Entry 4RMU (X-ray diffraction, 1.40 A resolution); this record covers chain A.

[Chain A]
Protein: Beta-2-microglobulin
Source organism: Homo sapiens
Reference sequence: P61769 (B2MG_HUMAN); residues 1-99 here correspond to UniProt positions 21-119 (UniProt number = residue number + 20)
Sequence (100 residues; row label = number of the first residue in the row; numbering starts at 0):
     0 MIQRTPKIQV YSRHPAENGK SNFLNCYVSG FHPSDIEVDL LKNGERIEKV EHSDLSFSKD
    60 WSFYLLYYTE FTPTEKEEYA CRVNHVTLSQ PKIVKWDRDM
Cystine bridges: Cys-25/Cys-80
Differences from the reference sequence: initiating methionine (0); engineered mutation Glu-76 (Asp96 in P61769)
Swiss-Prot annotation at these positions:
  - modified residue: Gln-2 (Pyrrolidone carboxylic acid)
  - glycosylation: Ile-1 (N-linked (Glc) (glycation) isoleucine), Lys-19 (N-linked (Glc) (glycation) lysine), Lys-41 (N-linked (Glc) (glycation) lysine), Lys-48 (N-linked (Glc) (glycation) lysine), Lys-58 (N-linked (Glc) (glycation) lysine), Lys-91 (N-linked (Glc) (glycation) lysine), Lys-94 (N-linked (Glc) (glycation) lysine)
From the paper describing this entry:
  - mutagenesis - D76E: decreased stability
  - conformationally variable residues (side-chain flip): Arg-97 to Met-99
  - contacts within the chain: Trp-95/Arg-97, Ser-11/Met-99, Arg-12/Met-99

[In short]
From the paper: D76E reduces stability; conformational variability at Arg-97.
Chain A is Beta-2-microglobulin (Homo sapiens); the structure, Crystal structure of the D76E Beta-2
Microglobulin mutant, was determined by X-ray diffraction together with 5CS7, 5CSB, 5CSG, 4RMV and 4RMW from
the same study.
